PDB entry 7CPZ | X-ray diffraction, 2.50 A resolution | chain A

== Chain A ==
Name: Mature Streptoavidin-C1
Source organism: Streptomyces sp. H036
UniProt: A0A0M8UVL7 (A0A0M8UVL7_9ACTN); residues 1-191 here = UniProt positions 1-191
Amino-acid sequence (191 residues; each row starts with the number of its first residue):
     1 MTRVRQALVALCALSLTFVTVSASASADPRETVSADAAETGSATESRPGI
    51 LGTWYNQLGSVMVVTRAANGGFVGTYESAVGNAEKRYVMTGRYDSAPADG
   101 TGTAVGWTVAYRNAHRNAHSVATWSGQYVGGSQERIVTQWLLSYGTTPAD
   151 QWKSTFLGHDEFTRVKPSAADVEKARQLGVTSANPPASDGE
Unresolved in the structure: 1-47, 168-191
Ligand contacts: biotin (BTN): Asn56, Leu58, Ser60, Tyr76, Ser78, Val80, Gly81, Asn82, Ala83, Tyr111, Ala118, Ser120, Ala122, Trp124, Trp140, Leu142, Tyr144, Trp152, Asp160
Reported in the primary citation:
  - binding site for biotin: Asn56, Leu58, Ser60, Tyr76, Ser78, Val80 to Asn82, Tyr111, Trp140, Leu142, Trp152, Asp160
  - specificity-determining residues: Tyr111
  - self-association interface (contacts with another copy of this molecule); pairs are residue here / residue on that copy: Leu58-Trp152 (hydrophobic contact), Val80-Trp152 (hydrophobic contact), Trp140-Trp152 (hydrophobic contact), Trp152

== Summary ==
Chain A binds biotin. The paper reports a binding site for biotin at Asn56, Leu58 and Ser60 among others; the
specificity determinant Tyr111.
Chain A is Mature Streptoavidin-C1 (Streptomyces sp. H036); the structure, Crystal structure of
Streptoavidin-C1 from Streptomyces cinamonensis, was determined by X-ray diffraction, deposited together with
7CQ0.
